Entry 6A4F (X-ray diffraction, 2.21 A resolution); this record covers chains A and B.

# Chain A (and B)
Protein: Oligoribonuclease
From: Colwellia psychrerythraea (strain 34H / ATCC BAA-681)
Notes: EC 3.1.-.-; chain B of this document is another copy of the same molecule, construct and numbering; everything in this record applies to it too
UniProtKB: Q47VZ4 (ORN_COLP3); residue numbers follow UniProt; this construct covers 1-181
Amino-acid sequence (183 residues; each row starts with the number of its first residue; numbers below 1 keep their minus sign (His-1 is residue -1)):
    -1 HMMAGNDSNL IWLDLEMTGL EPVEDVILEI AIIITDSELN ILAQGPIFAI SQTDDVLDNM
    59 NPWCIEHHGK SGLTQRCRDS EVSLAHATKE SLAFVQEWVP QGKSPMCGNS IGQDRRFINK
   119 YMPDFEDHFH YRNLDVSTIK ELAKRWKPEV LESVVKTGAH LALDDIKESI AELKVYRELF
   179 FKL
Differences from the reference sequence: expression tag (-1 to 0)
Metal / ion sites: Mn2+: Asp12 (together with uridine-5'-monophosphate)
Small-molecule neighbours:
  - uridine-5'-monophosphate (U5P), molecule 1: Asp12, Leu13, Glu14, Met15, Thr16, Gly17, Leu18, Asn59, Trp61, Cys62, His66, His158, Asp163
  - uridine-5'-monophosphate (U5P), molecule 2: Leu18, Asn107, Ser108, Gln111, Ser135, Lys138
From the paper describing this entry:
  - self-association interface (contacts with another copy of this molecule): Leu37, Tyr129, Arg130, Leu132, Thr136, Ile137, Glu139, Leu140, Trp144, Leu171, Phe178, Phe179
  - conformationally variable residues (loop rearrangement): His158
  - binding site for uridine-5'-monophosphate: His158
  - catalytic residues: His158 (proposed by the authors, not directly observed)
  - catalytic residues: His66
  - mutagenesis - D163A: abolished catalytic activity

# Interface between chain A and chain B
Pairs across the interface (65):
  Ser6(A) - Arg143(B)  hydrogen bond (backbone-side chain)
  Leu8(A) - Arg143(B)
  Glu19(A) - Asn117(B)
  Ser35(A) - Trp144(B)  hydrogen bond (backbone-side chain)
  Leu37(A) - Trp144(B)  hydrophobic
  Lys101(A) - Arg143(B)
  Pro103(A) - Glu139(B)
  Pro103(A) - Arg143(B)
  Ser108(A) - Tyr129(B)
  Ser108(A) - Arg130(B)
  Arg114(A) - Asn117(B)  hydrogen bond
  Asn117(A) - Glu19(B)  hydrogen bond
  Asn117(A) - Arg114(B)  hydrogen bond
  Tyr129(A) - Ser108(B)
  Arg130(A) - Ser108(B)
  Arg130(A) - Ser135(B)
  Arg130(A) - Lys138(B)
  Arg130(A) - Glu139(B)  salt bridge
  Asn131(A) - Asp133(B)
  Asn131(A) - Thr136(B)  hydrogen bond (backbone-side chain)
  Leu132(A) - Thr136(B)
  Leu132(A) - Leu140(B)  hydrophobic
  Asp133(A) - Thr136(B)  hydrogen bond (backbone-side chain)
  Ser135(A) - Arg130(B)
  Thr136(A) - Asn131(B)  hydrogen bond (side chain-backbone)
  Thr136(A) - Leu132(B)
  Thr136(A) - Asp133(B)  hydrogen bond (side chain-backbone)
  Ile137(A) - Thr136(B)
  Ile137(A) - Leu140(B)  hydrophobic
  Lys138(A) - Arg130(B)
  Glu139(A) - Arg130(B)  salt bridge
  Leu140(A) - Leu132(B)  hydrophobic
  Leu140(A) - Ile137(B)  hydrophobic
  Leu140(A) - Phe179(B)  hydrophobic
  Lys142(A) - Arg130(B)
  Arg143(A) - Ser6(B)  hydrogen bond (side chain-backbone)
  Arg143(A) - Leu8(B)
  Arg143(A) - Ser35(B)
  Arg143(A) - Lys101(B)  hydrogen bond (side chain-backbone)
  Arg143(A) - Pro103(B)
  Trp144(A) - Ser35(B)  hydrogen bond (side chain-backbone)
  Trp144(A) - Leu37(B)  hydrophobic
  Trp144(A) - Arg175(B)
  Trp144(A) - Phe179(B)  hydrophobic
  Trp144(A) - Leu181(B)  hydrophobic
  Lys145(A) - Lys180(B)  hydrogen bond (side chain-backbone)
  Leu171(A) - Trp144(B)  hydrophobic
  Arg175(A) - Trp144(B)
  Glu176(A) - Lys180(B)  hydrogen bond (backbone-side chain)
  Leu177(A) - Lys180(B)
  Phe178(A) - Phe179(B)
  Phe178(A) - Lys180(B)  hydrogen bond (backbone-backbone)
  Phe179(A) - Leu140(B)  hydrophobic
  Phe179(A) - Trp144(B)  hydrophobic
  Phe179(A) - Phe178(B)
  Phe179(A) - Phe179(B)  hydrophobic
  Phe179(A) - Lys180(B)  hydrogen bond (backbone-side chain)
  Lys180(A) - Lys145(B)  hydrogen bond (backbone-side chain)
  Lys180(A) - Glu176(B)  hydrogen bond (side chain-backbone)
  Lys180(A) - Leu177(B)
  Lys180(A) - Phe178(B)  hydrogen bond (backbone-backbone)
  Lys180(A) - Phe179(B)  hydrogen bond (side chain-backbone)
  Lys180(A) - Lys180(B)
  Leu181(A) - Lys145(B)
  Leu181(A) - Phe178(B)  hydrophobic
Interface residues without a listed pair, chain A (37 interface residues in all): Asn7, Glu36, Ser102, His128
Interface residues without a listed pair, chain B (36 interface residues in all): Glu36, Ser102, His128, Lys142, Leu171

# Overview
37 residues of chain A face 36 of chain B across their interface, with 20 hydrogen bonds and 2 salt bridges.
Polar contacts include Arg130(A)-Glu139(B), Ser6(A)-Arg143(B) and Ser35(A)-Trp144(B). Bound to chain A:
uridine-5'-monophosphate. The paper reports catalytic residues His158(A) and His66(A); D163A of chain A
abolishes catalytic activity.
Both chains are Oligoribonuclease (Colwellia psychrerythraea (strain 34H / ATCC BAA-681)). Entry 6A4F
(Separated uridine bound Oligoribonuclease (ORN) from Colwellia psychrerythraea strain 34H) was determined by
X-ray diffraction (same publication as 6A4A, 6A4D and 6A4E).
